Entry 8R7P (electron microscopy, 2.53 A resolution); this record covers chains H and I of the 12 polymer chains in the assembly.

Chain H (and I):
Protein: Gap junction delta-2 protein
From: Homo sapiens
Notes: chain I of this document is another copy of the same molecule, construct and numbering; everything in this record applies to it too
UniProtKB: Q9UKL4 (CXD2_HUMAN); residues 1-321 here = UniProt positions 1-321
Sequence (330 residues; numbered 1 to 330; the number before each row is that of its first residue):
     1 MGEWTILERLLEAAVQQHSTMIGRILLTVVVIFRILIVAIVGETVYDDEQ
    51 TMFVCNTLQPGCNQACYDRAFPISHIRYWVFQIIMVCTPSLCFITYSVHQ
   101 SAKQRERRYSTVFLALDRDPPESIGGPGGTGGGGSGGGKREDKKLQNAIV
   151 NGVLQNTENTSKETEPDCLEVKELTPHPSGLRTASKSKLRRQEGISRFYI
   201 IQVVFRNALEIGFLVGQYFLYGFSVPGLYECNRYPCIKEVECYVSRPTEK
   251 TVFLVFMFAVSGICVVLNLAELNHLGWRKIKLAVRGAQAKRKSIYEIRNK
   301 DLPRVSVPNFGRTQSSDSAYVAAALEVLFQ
Unresolved in the structure: 1-18, 103-193, 283-330
Differences from the reference sequence: expression tag (322-330)
Cystine bridges: C55-C242, C62-C236, C66-C231

Chain H / chain I interface:
Contacting residue pairs - 45 pairs, chain H then chain I:
  E43(H) - T44(I)  hydrogen bond
  E49(H) - R246(I)  salt bridge
  Q50(H) - D48(I)
  Q50(H) - M52(I)
  Q50(H) - S245(I)  hydrogen bond
  Q50(H) - R246(I)  hydrogen bond
  T51(H) - M52(I)
  Q59(H) - N56(I)
  P60(H) - N56(I)
  P60(H) - Y243(I)
  G61(H) - V54(I)
  G61(H) - Y243(I)
  Q64(H) - M52(I)  hydrogen bond (side chain-backbone)
  Q64(H) - V54(I)
  Q64(H) - V244(I)
  Y67(H) - R246(I)  hydrogen bond
  D68(H) - R246(I)
  D68(H) - P247(I)
  D68(H) - T248(I)  hydrogen bond
  P72(H) - T248(I)
  P72(H) - E249(I)  hydrogen bond (backbone-backbone)
  S74(H) - E249(I)
  R77(H) - V41(I)
  R77(H) - T44(I)
  R77(H) - V45(I)
  R77(H) - R246(I)
  R77(H) - E249(I)  salt bridge
  V80(H) - I40(I)  hydrophobic
  V80(H) - V41(I)  hydrophobic
  F81(H) - F33(I)  hydrophobic
  F81(H) - I37(I)  hydrophobic
  F81(H) - F256(I)  hydrophobic
  I84(H) - F33(I)  hydrophobic
  M85(H) - F33(I)  hydrophobic
  T88(H) - V29(I)
  T88(H) - F33(I)
  C92(H) - I25(I)
  C92(H) - V29(I)  hydrophobic
  T95(H) - I25(I)
  Y96(H) - I25(I)  hydrophobic
  H99(H) - M21(I)  hydrogen bond
  H99(H) - R24(I)
  Y234(H) - L228(I)  hydrophobic
  Y234(H) - E241(I)  hydrogen bond
  P235(H) - Y243(I)  hydrophobic
Other interface residues (no listed pair), chain H (27 interface residues in all): I73, L91, R233
Other interface residues (no listed pair), chain I (26 interface residues in all): L36, V252

Summary:
Chain H and chain I form an interface of 27 and 26 residues respectively; the contacts include 9 hydrogen
bonds and 2 salt bridges. Polar pairs include E49(H)-R246(I), R77(H)-E249(I) and E43(H)-T44(I).
Both chains are Gap junction delta-2 protein (Homo sapiens). Entry 8R7P (human connexin-36 gap junction
channel) was determined by electron microscopy (same publication as 8R7R, 8QOJ and 8R7Q).
